PDB entry 8OER | electron microscopy, 3.00 A resolution | chains C and D of the 6 polymer chains in the assembly

Chain C (and D):
Molecule: Mucin-5B
Organism: Homo sapiens
Notes: chain D of this document is another copy of the same molecule, construct and numbering; everything in this record applies to it too
Reference sequence: Q9HC84 (MUC5B_HUMAN); numbering as in UniProt (aligned over 793-1252)
Chain sequence (460 residues; numbered 793 to 1252; the number before each row is that of its first residue):
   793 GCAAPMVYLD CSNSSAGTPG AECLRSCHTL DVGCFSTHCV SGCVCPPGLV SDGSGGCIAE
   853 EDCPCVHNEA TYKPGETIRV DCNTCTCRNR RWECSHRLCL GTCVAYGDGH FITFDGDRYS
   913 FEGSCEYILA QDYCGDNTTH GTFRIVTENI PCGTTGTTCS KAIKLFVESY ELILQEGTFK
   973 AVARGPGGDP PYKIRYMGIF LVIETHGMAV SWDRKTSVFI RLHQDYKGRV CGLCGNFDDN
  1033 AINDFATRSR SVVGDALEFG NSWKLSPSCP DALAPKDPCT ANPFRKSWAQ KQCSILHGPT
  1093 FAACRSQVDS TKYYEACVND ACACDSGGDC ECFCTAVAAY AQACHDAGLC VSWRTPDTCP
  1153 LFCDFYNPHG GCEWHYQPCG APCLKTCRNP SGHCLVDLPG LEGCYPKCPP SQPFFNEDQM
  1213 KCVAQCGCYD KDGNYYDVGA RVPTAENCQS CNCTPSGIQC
Not modelled in the structure: 1236-1242
Cystine bridges: Cys794-Cys835, Cys803-Cys831, Cys815-Cys826, Cys819-Cys855, Cys837-Cys849, Cys857-Cys879, Cys874-Cys891, Cys877-Cys886, Cys895-Cys1026, Cys917-Cys1061, Cys926-Cys1023, Cys944-Cys951, Cys1071-Cys1114, Cys1085-Cys1109, Cys1096-Cys1136, Cys1116-Cys1124, Cys1126-Cys1151, Cys1142-Cys1171, Cys1155-Cys1196, Cys1175-Cys1186, Cys1179-Cys1218, Cys1200-Cys1214, Cys1220-Cys1245, Cys1243-Cys1252
Glycans and other covalent adducts: N-acetylglucosamine (NAG) linked to Asn929
UniProt features mapped onto this chain:
  - glycosylation (N-linked (GlcNAc...) asparagine): Asn805, Asn929

How chain C and chain D interact:
Disulfides between the chains: Cys1122(C)-Cys1122(D), Cys1164(C)-Cys1164(D)
Pairs across the interface (44):
  Cys944(C) with Lys1083(D)
  Gly945(C) with Lys1083(D)
  Phe1076(C) with Ser1118(D), hydrogen bond (backbone-side chain)
  Arg1077(C) with Arg1077(D); Asp1117(D); Gly1119(D)
  Trp1080(C) with Ser1118(D); Gly1119(D); Gly1120(D)
  Lys1083(C) with Gly945(D)
  Asp1117(C) with Arg1077(D)
  Ser1118(C) with Phe1076(D), hydrogen bond (side chain-backbone); Trp1080(D)
  Gly1119(C) with Trp1080(D); Asp1121(D)
  Gly1120(C) with Trp1080(D)
  Asp1121(C) with Gly1119(D); Gly1120(D)
  Cys1122(C) with Cys1122(D), disulfide; Glu1123(D), hydrogen bond
  Arg1146(C) with Phe1154(D)
  Thr1147(C) with Phe1157(D)
  Pro1148(C) with Phe1154(D); Phe1157(D); Tyr1158(D)
  Pro1152(C) with Pro1152(D); Phe1154(D), hydrophobic
  Leu1153(C) with Phe1154(D)
  Phe1154(C) with Arg1146(D); Pro1148(D), hydrophobic; Pro1152(D), hydrophobic; Leu1153(D); Tyr1168(D), hydrophobic
  Asp1156(C) with Trp1166(D); His1167(D), salt bridge; Tyr1168(D), hydrogen bond (side chain-backbone)
  Phe1157(C) with Pro1148(D)
  Tyr1158(C) with Pro1148(D)
  Cys1164(C) with Cys1164(D), disulfide; His1167(D)
  His1167(C) with Asp1156(D), salt bridge; Cys1164(D)
  Tyr1168(C) with Phe1154(D), hydrophobic; Asp1156(D), hydrogen bond (backbone-side chain)
Other interface residues (no listed pair), chain C (26 interface residues in all): Thr946, Gly1162
Other interface residues (no listed pair), chain D (29 interface residues in all): Cys944, Ser1079, Thr1147, Cys1155, Gly1162

Overview:
26 residues of chain C and 29 residues of chain D are in contact, with 2 disulfide bonds, 5 hydrogen bonds and
2 salt bridges. Polar pairs include Asp1156(C)-His1167(D), Phe1076(C)-Ser1118(D) and Cys1122(C)-Glu1123(D).
Both chains are Mucin-5B (Homo sapiens). Entry 8OER (MUC5B amino acids 26-1435) was determined by electron
microscopy.
